PDB entry 2V1U | X-ray diffraction, 3.10 A resolution | chains A and C of the 3 polymer chains in the assembly

Chain A:
Molecule: Cell division control protein 6 homolog
Organism: Aeropyrum pernix
UniProt: Q9YEV6 (CDC6_AERPE); residues 13-399 here correspond to UniProt positions 9-395 (UniProt number = residue number - 4)
Amino-acid sequence (387 residues; row label = number of the first residue in the row):
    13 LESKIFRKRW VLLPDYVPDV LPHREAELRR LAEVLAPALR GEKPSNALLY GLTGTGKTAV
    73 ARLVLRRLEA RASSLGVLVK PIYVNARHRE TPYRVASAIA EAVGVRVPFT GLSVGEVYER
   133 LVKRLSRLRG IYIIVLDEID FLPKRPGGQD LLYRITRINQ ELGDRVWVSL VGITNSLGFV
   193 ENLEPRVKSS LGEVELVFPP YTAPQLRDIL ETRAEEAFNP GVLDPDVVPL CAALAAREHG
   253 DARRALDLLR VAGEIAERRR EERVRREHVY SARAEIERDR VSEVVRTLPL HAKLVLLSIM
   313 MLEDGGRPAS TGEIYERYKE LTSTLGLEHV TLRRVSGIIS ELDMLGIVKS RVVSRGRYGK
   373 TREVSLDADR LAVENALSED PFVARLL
Unresolved in the structure: 175-179
Swiss-Prot annotation at these positions:
  - binding site (ATP): Thr67 to Ala71, Tyr213, Arg225
Bound ions: Mg2+: Thr70 (together with ADP)
Residues lining bound ligands: ADP (adenosine-5'-diphosphate): Pro26, Tyr28, Pro30, Leu33, Pro34, Arg36, Leu64, Thr65, Gly66, Thr67, Gly68, Lys69, Thr70, Ala71, Asn187, Tyr213, Ile221, Arg225, Ala254, Arg255, Leu258

Chain C:
Molecule: 22-nt DNA strand
Sequence (22 nucleotides; each row starts with the number of its first residue):
     1 ACCCCTCCGT TTCCTGTGGA GA

How chain A and chain C interact:
Residue-residue contacts - 33 pairs, chain A then chain C:
  Thr103(A) - DC7(C)  hydrogen bond to the phosphate
  Tyr105(A) - DT6(C)  sugar contact
  Tyr105(A) - DC7(C)  phosphate contact
  Arg106(A) - DC7(C)  salt bridge to the phosphate
  Thr122(A) - DC5(C)  hydrogen bond to the base
  Thr122(A) - DT6(C)  sugar contact
  Gly123(A) - DC5(C)  sugar contact
  Leu124(A) - DC5(C)  phosphate contact
  Leu124(A) - DT6(C)  sugar contact
  Ser125(A) - DC5(C)  phosphate contact
  Ser125(A) - DT6(C)  phosphate contact
  Val126(A) - DT6(C)  phosphate contact
  Pro301(A) - DG9(C)  phosphate contact
  His303(A) - DT10(C)  phosphate contact
  His341(A) - DT11(C)  phosphate contact
  Val342(A) - DT10(C)  phosphate contact
  Val342(A) - DT11(C)  phosphate contact
  Thr343(A) - DT11(C)  hydrogen bond to the phosphate
  Arg345(A) - DT12(C)  base contact
  Arg346(A) - DG9(C)  sugar contact
  Arg346(A) - DT10(C)  salt bridge to the phosphate
  Arg346(A) - DT11(C)  base contact
  Ile350(A) - DT10(C)  phosphate contact
  Ser366(A) - DG18(C)  base contact
  Ser366(A) - DG19(C)  hydrogen bond to the sugar
  Arg367(A) - DA20(C)  sugar contact
  Gly368(A) - DG18(C)  hydrogen bond to the base
  Gly368(A) - DG19(C)  phosphate contact
  Gly368(A) - DA20(C)  sugar contact
  Arg369(A) - DA20(C)  hydrogen bond to the sugar
  Gly371(A) - DG18(C)  hydrogen bond to the base
  Lys372(A) - DG16(C)  base contact
  Lys372(A) - DT17(C)  hydrogen bond to the sugar
Other interface residues (no listed pair), chain A (24 interface residues in all): Glu102, Tyr370
Other interface residues (no listed pair), chain C (15 interface residues in all): DC8, DC13, DG21

Summary:
Chain A and chain C form an interface of 24 and 15 residues respectively; the contacts include 8 hydrogen
bonds and 2 salt bridges. Among the polar pairs are Thr122(A)-DC5(C), Gly368(A)-DG18(C) and Gly371(A)-DG18(C).
Bound to chain A: ADP.
Chain A is Cell division control protein 6 homolog (Aeropyrum pernix) and chain C is a 22-nt DNA strand; the
structure, Structure of the aeropyrum pernix ORC1 protein in complex with DNA, was determined by X-ray
diffraction.
